Entry 8GMS (electron microscopy, 3.31 A resolution); this record covers chains F and G of the 5 polymer chains in the assembly.

[Chain F (and G)]
Protein: Protein RecA
Organism: Escherichia coli
Notes: chain G of this document is another copy of the same molecule, construct and numbering; everything in this record applies to it too
Reference sequence: A0A485JBB4 (A0A485JBB4_ECOLX); residues 0-352 here correspond to UniProt positions 1-353 (UniProt number = residue number + 1)
Chain sequence (353 residues; row label = number of the first residue in the row; numbering starts at 0):
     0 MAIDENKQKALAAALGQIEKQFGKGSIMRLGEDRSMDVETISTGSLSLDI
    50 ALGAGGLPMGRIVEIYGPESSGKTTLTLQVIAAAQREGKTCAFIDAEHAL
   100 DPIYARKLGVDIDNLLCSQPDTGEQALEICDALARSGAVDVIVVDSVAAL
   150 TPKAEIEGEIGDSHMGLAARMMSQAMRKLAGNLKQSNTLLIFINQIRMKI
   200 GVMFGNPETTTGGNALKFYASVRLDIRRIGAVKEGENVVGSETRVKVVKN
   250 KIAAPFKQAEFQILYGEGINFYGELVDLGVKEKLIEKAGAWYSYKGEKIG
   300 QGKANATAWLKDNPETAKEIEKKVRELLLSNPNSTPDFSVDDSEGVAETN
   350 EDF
Unresolved in the structure: 0, 334-352
Metal / ion sites: Mg2+: Thr-73 (together with ATP-gamma-S)
Ligand contacts:
  - ATP-gamma-S (AGS; phosphothiophosphoric acid-adenylate ester), molecule 1: Glu-68, Ser-69, Ser-70, Gly-71, Lys-72, Thr-73, Thr-74, Glu-96, Tyr-103, Ser-240, Tyr-264, Gly-265
  - ATP-gamma-S (AGS), molecule 2: Lys-216, Phe-217, Lys-248, Asn-249, Lys-250, Ile-251, Ala-252, Ala-253, Pro-254
What the authors report for this chain:
  - mutagenesis - F203A: decreased catalytic activity with LexA repressor
  - mutagenesis - F203A: decreased catalytic activity on UmuD

[How chain F and chain G interact]
Residue-residue contacts - 80 pairs, chain F then chain G:
  Lys-6(F) with Ala-137(G); Asp-139(G), salt bridge
  Ala-9(F) with Ser-135(G), hydrogen bond (backbone-side chain)
  Leu-10(F) with Leu-115(G), hydrophobic; Ser-135(G); Ala-137(G), hydrophobic; Val-138(G), hydrophobic
  Ala-13(F) with Ser-135(G)
  Leu-14(F) with Leu-115(G), hydrophobic
  Ile-17(F) with Ile-128(G), hydrophobic; Ala-131(G), hydrophobic
  Phe-21(F) with Gln-124(G); Glu-127(G); Ile-128(G), hydrophobic
  Ser-25(F) with Ser-117(G), hydrogen bond (backbone-side chain); Gln-118(G)
  Ile-26(F) with Cys-116(G)
  Met-27(F) with Leu-115(G); Cys-116(G), hydrogen bond (backbone-backbone)
  Arg-28(F) with Asp-112(G); Asn-113(G); Leu-114(G); Leu-115(G)
  Leu-29(F) with Pro-101(G), hydrophobic; Ile-111(G), hydrogen bond (backbone-backbone); Leu-114(G), hydrogen bond (backbone-backbone); Cys-116(G), hydrophobic
  Gly-30(F) with Ile-111(G), hydrogen bond (backbone-backbone)
  Met-35(F) with Asp-94(G); Leu-99(G); Pro-101(G); Cys-116(G), hydrophobic; Gln-118(G)
  Val-37(F) with Asp-100(G)
  Arg-60(F) with His-97(G); Leu-99(G)
  Glu-123(F) with Ile-159(G); Gly-160(G)
  Leu-126(F) with Ile-159(G), hydrophobic
  Glu-127(F) with Glu-158(G)
  Asp-130(F) with Ile-159(G)
  Met-164(F) with Ile-199(G)
  Gly-165(F) with Ile-199(G)
  Ser-172(F) with Arg-196(G), hydrogen bond
  Gln-173(F) with Glu-154(G); Glu-158(G), hydrogen bond (side chain-backbone); Gly-160(G), hydrogen bond (side chain-backbone); Asp-161(G), hydrogen bond (side chain-backbone)
  Ala-174(F) with Ile-159(G), hydrophobic
  Arg-176(F) with Ala-147(G); Glu-154(G), salt bridge
  Lys-177(F) with Glu-154(G); Ile-155(G); Gly-157(G); Ile-159(G)
  Ala-179(F) with Glu-96(G)
  Gly-180(F) with His-97(G)
  Lys-183(F) with His-97(G), hydrogen bond (side chain-backbone); Gln-118(G)
  Gln-184(F) with Asp-120(G)
  Asn-213(F) with Met-197(G)
  Ala-214(F) with Arg-196(G)
  Lys-216(F) with Glu-68(G)
  Phe-217(F) with Gly-66(G); Pro-67(G); Glu-68(G); Lys-72(G); Gln-194(G); Ile-195(G); Arg-196(G)
  Tyr-218(F) with Glu-96(G); Ala-147(G); Ala-148(G)
  Lys-248(F) with Ser-69(G)
  Lys-250(F) with Glu-96(G), salt bridge; Ala-98(G)
  Pro-254(F) with Tyr-264(G)
  Phe-255(F) with Arg-227(G); Val-237(G), hydrophobic; Tyr-264(G)
Other interface residues (no listed pair), chain F (45 interface residues in all): Gln-20, Ser-34, Asp-36, Met-170, Ile-251
Other interface residues (no listed pair), chain G (51 interface residues in all): Thr-89, Ala-104, Leu-132, Thr-150, His-163

[Overview]
45 residues of chain F face 51 of chain G across their interface; the contacts include 11 hydrogen bonds and 3
salt bridges. Polar contacts include Lys-6(F)/Asp-139(G), Arg-176(F)/Glu-154(G) and Lys-250(F)/Glu-96(G). The
paper reports that F203A of chain F reduces catalytic activity with LexA repressor; F203A of chain F reduces
catalytic activity on UmuD.
Chain F and chain G are both Protein RecA (Escherichia coli); the structure, Structure of LexA in complex with
RecA filament, was determined by electron microscopy together with 7YWA, 8GMT and 8GMU from the same study.
